Entry 9FFY (electron microscopy, 3.10 A resolution); this record covers chains A and E of the 6 polymer chains in the assembly.

# Chain A
Molecule: Gamma-aminobutyric acid receptor subunit alpha-1
From: Homo sapiens
UniProt: P14867 (GBRA1_HUMAN); residues 5-429 here correspond to UniProt positions 32-456 (UniProt number = residue number + 27)
Sequence (411 residues; each row starts with the number of its first residue; note: 71 numbers in that range are skipped by the numbering (no residue carries them; nothing is unmodelled there); numbers below 1 keep their minus sign (Met-52 is residue -52)):
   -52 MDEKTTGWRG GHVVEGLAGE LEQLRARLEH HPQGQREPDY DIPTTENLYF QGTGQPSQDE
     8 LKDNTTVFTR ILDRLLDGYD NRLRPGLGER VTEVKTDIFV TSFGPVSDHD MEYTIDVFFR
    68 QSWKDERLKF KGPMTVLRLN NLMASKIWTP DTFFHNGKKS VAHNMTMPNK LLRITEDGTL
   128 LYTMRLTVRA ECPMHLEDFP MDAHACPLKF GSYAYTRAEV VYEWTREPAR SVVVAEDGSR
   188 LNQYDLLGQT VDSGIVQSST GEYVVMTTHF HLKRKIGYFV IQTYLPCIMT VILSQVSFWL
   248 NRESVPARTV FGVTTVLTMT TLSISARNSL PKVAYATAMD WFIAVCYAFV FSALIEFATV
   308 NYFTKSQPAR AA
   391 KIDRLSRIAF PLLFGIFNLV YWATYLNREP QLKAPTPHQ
Not modelled in the structure: -52 to 9, 419-429
Construct notes: initiating methionine (-52); expression tag (-51 to 4); linker (313-319)
Swiss-Prot annotation at these positions:
  - binding site (4-aminobutanoate): Arg67, Thr130
  - binding site (3alpha-hydroxy-5alpha-pregnan-11,20-dione): Trp246
  - glycosylation (N-linked (GlcNAc...) asparagine): Asn11, Asn111
Disulfide bonds: Cys139-Cys153
Glycans and other covalent adducts: glycan linked to Asn111
Small-molecule neighbours:
  - gamma-amino-butanoic acid (ABU): Phe65, Arg67, Thr130
  - D3D ((19S,22R,25R)-22,25,26-trihydroxy-16,22-dioxo-17,21,23-trioxa-22lambda~5~-phosphahexacosan-19-yl (9E)-octadec-9-enoate): Lys220, Arg221, Lys222, Ile223, Gly224, Val227, Leu232, Pro233, Ile235, Ile239, Pro401, Phe404, Asn408, Trp412, Leu416

# Chain E
Molecule: Gamma-aminobutyric acid receptor subunit beta-3
From: Homo sapiens
UniProt: P28472 (GBRB3_HUMAN); residues 1-448 here correspond to UniProt positions 26-473 (UniProt number = residue number + 25)
Sequence (395 residues; row label = number of the first residue in the row; note: 107 numbers in that range are skipped by the numbering (no residue carries them; nothing is unmodelled there); numbers below 1 keep their minus sign (Met-53 is residue -53)):
   -53 MDEKTTGWRG GHVVEGLAGE LEQLRARLEH HPQGQREPDY DIPTTENLYF QGTGQSVNDP
     7 GNMSFVKETV DKLLKGYDIR LRPDFGGPPV CVGMNIDIAS IDMVSEVNMD YTLTMYFQQY
    67 WRDKRLAYSG IPLNLTLDNR VADQLWVPDT YFLNDKKSFV HGVTVKNRMI RLHPDGTVLY
   127 GLRITTTAAC MMDLRRYPLD EQNCTLEIES YGYTTDDIEF YWRGGDKAVT GVERIELPQF
   187 SIVEHRLVSR NVVFATGAYP RLSLSFRLKR NIGYFILQTY MPSILITILS WVSFWINYDA
   247 SAARVALGIT TVLTMTTINT HLRETLPKIP YVKAIDMYLM GCFVFVFLAL LEYAFVNYIF
   307 FSQPARAA
   422 AIDRWSRIVF PFTFSLFNLV YWLYYVN
Not modelled in the structure: -53 to 7, 448
Construct notes: initiating methionine (-53); expression tag (-52 to 0); linker (308-314)
Swiss-Prot annotation at these positions:
  - binding site (benzamidine): Asp95 to Tyr97, Glu155 to Tyr157, Phe200
  - binding site (4-aminobutanoate): Tyr97, Glu155, Tyr157, Thr202
  - binding site (histamine): Tyr97, Ser156, Tyr157, Thr202
  - glycosylation (N-linked (GlcNAc...) asparagine): Asn8, Asn80, Asn149
Disulfide bonds: Cys136-Cys150
Glycans and other covalent adducts: N-acetylglucosamine (NAG) linked to Asn80; glycan linked to Asn149
Small-molecule neighbours: gamma-amino-butanoic acid (ABU): Tyr97, Glu155, Ser156, Tyr157, Phe200, Thr202, Tyr205

# Chain A / chain E interface
Residue-residue contacts (69):
  Asp27(A) - Lys13(E)  salt bridge
  Asn28(A) - Asp84(E)
  Asn28(A) - Arg86(E)
  Arg29(A) - Leu20(E)
  Arg29(A) - Leu83(E)
  Arg29(A) - Asp84(E)  hydrogen bond (backbone-backbone)
  Arg29(A) - Val87(E)
  Leu30(A) - Met9(E)  hydrophobic
  Leu30(A) - Lys13(E)
  Leu30(A) - Leu83(E)  hydrophobic
  Arg31(A) - Met9(E)
  Leu34(A) - Val12(E)  hydrophobic
  Arg74(A) - Met9(E)
  Ser92(A) - Arg86(E)  hydrogen bond (backbone-side chain)
  Ile94(A) - Arg86(E)
  Asp98(A) - Val111(E)
  Thr99(A) - Val109(E)
  Thr99(A) - Thr110(E)  hydrogen bond (backbone-side chain)
  Phe100(A) - Val109(E)
  Phe100(A) - Asn113(E)
  Phe100(A) - Arg129(E)
  Phe101(A) - Val109(E)  hydrophobic
  Phe101(A) - Arg129(E)  hydrogen bond (backbone-side chain)
  His102(A) - Arg129(E)
  Gly104(A) - Arg129(E)  hydrogen bond (backbone-side chain)
  Lys105(A) - His107(E)  hydrogen bond (backbone-side chain)
  Lys106(A) - Phe105(E)
  Ser107(A) - Val109(E)
  Met131(A) - Thr110(E)
  Leu133(A) - Thr110(E)
  Glu138(A) - Ser46(E)  hydrogen bond
  Tyr160(A) - Tyr62(E)  hydrophobic
  Tyr160(A) - Arg114(E)
  Tyr160(A) - Met115(E)  hydrophobic
  Tyr160(A) - Gly127(E)
  Tyr160(A) - Leu128(E)  hydrogen bond (side chain-backbone)
  Tyr160(A) - Arg129(E)  hydrogen bond (side chain-backbone)
  Ala161(A) - Thr82(E)
  Ala161(A) - Arg117(E)  hydrogen bond (backbone-side chain)
  Tyr162(A) - Thr82(E)
  Glu166(A) - Thr82(E)
  Thr207(A) - Arg117(E)  hydrogen bond (backbone-side chain)
  Tyr210(A) - Arg117(E)  hydrogen bond
  Val252(A) - Asp245(E)
  Val252(A) - Ala246(E)  hydrophobic
  Pro253(A) - Ala246(E)  hydrophobic
  Pro253(A) - Ala249(E)  hydrophobic
  Thr256(A) - Ile242(E)
  Thr256(A) - Leu253(E)
  Val257(A) - Leu253(E)  hydrophobic
  Val260(A) - Leu253(E)  hydrophobic
  Val263(A) - Leu235(E)  hydrophobic
  Leu264(A) - Leu235(E)  hydrophobic
  Leu264(A) - Thr256(E)
  Leu264(A) - Thr260(E)
  Ile271(A) - Ile264(E)  hydrophobic
  Arg274(A) - Gln224(E)
  Arg274(A) - His267(E)  hydrogen bond (side chain-backbone)
  Arg274(A) - Leu268(E)
  Lys279(A) - Pro184(E)
  Lys279(A) - Tyr220(E)
  Val280(A) - Tyr220(E)
  Ala281(A) - Pro184(E)
  Ala281(A) - Gly219(E)
  Ala283(A) - Leu223(E)  hydrophobic
  Asp287(A) - Leu223(E)
  Tyr294(A) - Leu231(E)
  Phe298(A) - Leu235(E)  hydrophobic
  Asn308(A) - Asn243(E)
Other interface residues (no listed pair), chain A (60 interface residues in all): Gly25, Pro32, Gly33, Gly35, Phe66, Pro97, Val108, Ala109, Thr163, Ser206, Thr261, Thr267, Tyr282, Leu301, Phe304, Lys312
Other interface residues (no listed pair), chain E (59 interface residues in all): Asn8, Val16, Asp17, Asp43, Asp48, Gln64, Leu79, Asn85, Gln90, Leu125, Gln185, Pro228, Ile232, Ile234, Val238, Trp241, Thr257, Thr271

# Summary
Chain A and chain E form an interface of 60 and 59 residues respectively; the contacts include 13 hydrogen
bonds and 1 salt bridge. Polar pairs include Asp27(A)-Lys13(E), Ser92(A)-Arg86(E) and Thr99(A)-Thr110(E).
Bound to chain A: compound D3D and gamma-amino-butanoic acid.
Here chain A is Gamma-aminobutyric acid receptor subunit alpha-1 and chain E is Gamma-aminobutyric acid
receptor subunit beta-3, both from Homo sapiens. Entry 9FFY (Cryo-EM structure of the alpha1beta3gamma2
GABA(A) receptor in complex with GABA and Nb38 in the short-lived ...) was determined by electron microscopy.
